PDB entry 5NZ2 | X-ray diffraction, 2.85 A resolution | chain A

[Chain A]
Molecule: DUTPase
Source organism: Staphylococcus phage 80alpha
UniProtKB: A4ZF98 (A4ZF98_9CAUD); numbering as in UniProt (aligned over 1-170)
Amino-acid sequence (170 residues; numbered 1 to 170; the number before each row is that of its first residue):
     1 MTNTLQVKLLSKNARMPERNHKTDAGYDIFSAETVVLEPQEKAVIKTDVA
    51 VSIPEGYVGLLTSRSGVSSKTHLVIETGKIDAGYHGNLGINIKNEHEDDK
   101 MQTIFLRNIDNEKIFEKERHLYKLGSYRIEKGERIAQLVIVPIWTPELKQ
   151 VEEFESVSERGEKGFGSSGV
Unresolved in the structure: 1, 157-170
Differences from the reference sequence: engineered mutation E95 (Asp in A4ZF98)
Ligand contacts: DUP (2'-deoxyuridine 5'-alpha,beta-imido-triphosphate): N20, D28, L61, R64, S65, G66, E76, G78, K79, I80, D81, Y84, N87, L88, G89, N91, Q137
Reported in the primary citation:
  - conformationally variable residues (side-chain flip): E95
  - mutagenesis - D95E (K_D_ > 1 mM): abolished binding to Stl repressor
  - mutagenesis - D95E: decreased catalytic activity on dUTP
  - mutagenesis - D95E (4-fold): decreased binding to dUTP
  - mutagenesis - D95E: decreased stability
  - mutagenesis - D95E: abolished signaling in response to SaPI cycle
  - mutagenesis - D95E: unchanged expression

[Overview]
Ligands of chain A: compound DUP. The paper reports that D95E abolishes binding to Stl repressor;
conformational variability at E95.
Chain A is DUTPase (Staphylococcus phage 80alpha); the structure, Twist and induce: Dissecting the link
between the enzymatic activity and the SaPI inducing capacity of ..., was determined by X-ray diffraction,
deposited together with 5NYZ.
